8D6X - chains U and X of the 41 polymer chains in the assembly; structure by electron microscopy, 3.20 A resolution.

== Chain U (and X) ==
Name: Proteasome subunit beta
From: Mycobacterium tuberculosis
Notes: EC 3.4.25.1; chain X of this document is another copy of the same molecule, construct and numbering; everything in this record applies to it too
UniProt: A0A045HFG5 (A0A045HFG5_MYCTX); residues 244-534 here correspond to UniProt positions 1-291 (UniProt number = residue number - 243)
Amino-acid sequence (291 residues; each row starts with the number of its first residue):
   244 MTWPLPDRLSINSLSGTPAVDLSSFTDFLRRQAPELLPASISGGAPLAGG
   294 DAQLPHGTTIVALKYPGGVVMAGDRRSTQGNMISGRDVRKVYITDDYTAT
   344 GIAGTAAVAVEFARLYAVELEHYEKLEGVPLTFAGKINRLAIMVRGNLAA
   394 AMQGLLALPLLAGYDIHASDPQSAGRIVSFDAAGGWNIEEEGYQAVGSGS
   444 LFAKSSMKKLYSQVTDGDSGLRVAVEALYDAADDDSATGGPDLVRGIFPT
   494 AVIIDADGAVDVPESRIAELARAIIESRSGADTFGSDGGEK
Not modelled in the structure: 244-300, 523-534

== How chain U and chain X interact ==
Pairs across the interface (31; chain U residue first):
  Arg319(U) with Ser479(X)
  Asn324(U) with Asp478(X); Ser479(X), hydrogen bond (backbone-side chain); Ala480(X), hydrogen bond (side chain-backbone)
  Met325(U) with Phe445(X), hydrophobic; Asp477(X)
  Ile326(U) with Asp476(X); Asp477(X); Ser479(X)
  Arg329(U) with Asp476(X), salt bridge; Asp477(X)
  Ser441(U) with Asn324(X)
  Asp476(U) with Ile326(X); Arg329(X), hydrogen bond (backbone-side chain); Arg488(X), salt bridge
  Asp477(U) with Met325(X); Ile326(X), hydrogen bond (backbone-backbone); Arg329(X)
  Asp478(U) with Asn324(X), hydrogen bond; Met325(X); Ile326(X)
  Ser479(U) with Arg319(X); Asn324(X), hydrogen bond (side chain-backbone); Ile326(X)
  Ala480(U) with Asn324(X)
  Val487(U) with Arg521(X); Ser522(X)
  Arg488(U) with Asp476(X), salt bridge
  Ile518(U) with Val487(X), hydrophobic
  Arg521(U) with Val487(X)
  Ser522(U) with Val487(X)
Other interface residues (no listed pair), chain U (18 interface residues in all): Phe445, Ala475
Other interface residues (no listed pair), chain X (17 interface residues in all): Gly323, Ile518

== Summary ==
The interface between chain U and chain X involves 18 residues on one side and 17 on the other, with 6
hydrogen bonds and 3 salt bridges. Among the polar pairs are Arg329(U)-Asp476(X), Asp476(U)-Arg488(X) and
Asn324(U)-Ser479(X).
Chain U and chain X are both Proteasome subunit beta (Mycobacterium tuberculosis); the structure, Structure of
the Mycobacterium tuberculosis 20S proteasome bound to the ATP-bound Mpa ATPase, was determined by electron
microscopy together with 8D6V, 8D6W and 8D6Y from the same study.
